4AON - chains B and E of the 4 polymer chains in the assembly; structure by X-ray diffraction, 1.50 A resolution.

Chain B (and E):
Molecule: Aspartate-alpha-decarboxylase alpha chain
From: Escherichia coli
Notes: EC 4.1.1.11; chain E of this document is another copy of the same molecule, construct and numbering; everything in this record applies to it too
UniProtKB: P0A790 (PAND_ECOKI); numbering as in UniProt (aligned over 25-126)
Sequence (103 residues; each row starts with the number of its first residue):
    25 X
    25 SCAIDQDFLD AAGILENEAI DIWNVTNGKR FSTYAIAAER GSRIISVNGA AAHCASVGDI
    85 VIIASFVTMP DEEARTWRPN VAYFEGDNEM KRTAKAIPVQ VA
Unresolved in the structure: 123-126 (chain E: 116-126)
Construct notes: microheterogeneity PYR_25 (Ser in P0A790)
Modified residues: PYR (pyruvic acid) at position 25
Curated features (UniProtKB/Swiss-Prot):
  - active site: Y58 (Proton donor)
  - binding site (substrate): T57, G73 to A75
Ligand contacts:
  - glutamic acid (GLU), molecule 1: PYR_25, S25, T57, Y58, I60, N72, G73, A74, A75
  - glutamic acid (GLU), molecule 2: W47, V49, R54, I86

Chain B / chain E interface:
Residue-residue contacts - 18 pairs, chain B then chain E:
  W47(B) - S56(E)
  W47(B) - A74(E)  hydrophobic
  N48(B) - A74(E)
  V49(B) - A74(E)  hydrophobic
  V49(B) - H77(E)  hydrogen bond (backbone-side chain)
  T50(B) - H77(E)
  N51(B) - H77(E)
  G52(B) - H77(E)
  R54(B) - F55(E)
  R54(B) - S56(E)  hydrogen bond (side chain-backbone)
  R54(B) - T57(E)
  R54(B) - A74(E)
  R54(B) - A75(E)
  F90(B) - A43(E)  hydrophobic
  D95(B) - L39(E)
  A98(B) - L39(E)  hydrophobic
  R99(B) - L39(E)
  P103(B) - N41(E)
Other interface residues (no listed pair), chain B (13 interface residues in all): W101
Other interface residues (no listed pair), chain E (11 interface residues in all): Y58, C78

Overview:
The interface between chain B and chain E involves 13 residues on one side and 11 on the other; the contacts
include 2 hydrogen bonds. Polar contacts include V49(B)-H77(E) and R54(B)-S56(E). Bound to chain B: glutamic
acid.
Chain B and chain E are both Aspartate-alpha-decarboxylase alpha chain (Escherichia coli); the structure,
Conformational dynamics of aspartate alpha-decarboxylase active site revealed by protein-ligand complexes:
1-methyl-L-aspartate complex, was determined by X-ray diffraction.
